6JSI - chains F and D of the 9 polymer chains in the assembly; structure by electron microscopy, 4.70 A resolution (low resolution: residue-level contacts below are approximate; hydrogen-bond / salt-bridge calls are withheld).

# Chain F
Protein: Fatty acid synthase subunit beta
From: Saccharomyces cerevisiae
Sequence (2051 residues; each row starts with the number of its first residue; X marks 1041 residues of unknown identity (built as UNK)):
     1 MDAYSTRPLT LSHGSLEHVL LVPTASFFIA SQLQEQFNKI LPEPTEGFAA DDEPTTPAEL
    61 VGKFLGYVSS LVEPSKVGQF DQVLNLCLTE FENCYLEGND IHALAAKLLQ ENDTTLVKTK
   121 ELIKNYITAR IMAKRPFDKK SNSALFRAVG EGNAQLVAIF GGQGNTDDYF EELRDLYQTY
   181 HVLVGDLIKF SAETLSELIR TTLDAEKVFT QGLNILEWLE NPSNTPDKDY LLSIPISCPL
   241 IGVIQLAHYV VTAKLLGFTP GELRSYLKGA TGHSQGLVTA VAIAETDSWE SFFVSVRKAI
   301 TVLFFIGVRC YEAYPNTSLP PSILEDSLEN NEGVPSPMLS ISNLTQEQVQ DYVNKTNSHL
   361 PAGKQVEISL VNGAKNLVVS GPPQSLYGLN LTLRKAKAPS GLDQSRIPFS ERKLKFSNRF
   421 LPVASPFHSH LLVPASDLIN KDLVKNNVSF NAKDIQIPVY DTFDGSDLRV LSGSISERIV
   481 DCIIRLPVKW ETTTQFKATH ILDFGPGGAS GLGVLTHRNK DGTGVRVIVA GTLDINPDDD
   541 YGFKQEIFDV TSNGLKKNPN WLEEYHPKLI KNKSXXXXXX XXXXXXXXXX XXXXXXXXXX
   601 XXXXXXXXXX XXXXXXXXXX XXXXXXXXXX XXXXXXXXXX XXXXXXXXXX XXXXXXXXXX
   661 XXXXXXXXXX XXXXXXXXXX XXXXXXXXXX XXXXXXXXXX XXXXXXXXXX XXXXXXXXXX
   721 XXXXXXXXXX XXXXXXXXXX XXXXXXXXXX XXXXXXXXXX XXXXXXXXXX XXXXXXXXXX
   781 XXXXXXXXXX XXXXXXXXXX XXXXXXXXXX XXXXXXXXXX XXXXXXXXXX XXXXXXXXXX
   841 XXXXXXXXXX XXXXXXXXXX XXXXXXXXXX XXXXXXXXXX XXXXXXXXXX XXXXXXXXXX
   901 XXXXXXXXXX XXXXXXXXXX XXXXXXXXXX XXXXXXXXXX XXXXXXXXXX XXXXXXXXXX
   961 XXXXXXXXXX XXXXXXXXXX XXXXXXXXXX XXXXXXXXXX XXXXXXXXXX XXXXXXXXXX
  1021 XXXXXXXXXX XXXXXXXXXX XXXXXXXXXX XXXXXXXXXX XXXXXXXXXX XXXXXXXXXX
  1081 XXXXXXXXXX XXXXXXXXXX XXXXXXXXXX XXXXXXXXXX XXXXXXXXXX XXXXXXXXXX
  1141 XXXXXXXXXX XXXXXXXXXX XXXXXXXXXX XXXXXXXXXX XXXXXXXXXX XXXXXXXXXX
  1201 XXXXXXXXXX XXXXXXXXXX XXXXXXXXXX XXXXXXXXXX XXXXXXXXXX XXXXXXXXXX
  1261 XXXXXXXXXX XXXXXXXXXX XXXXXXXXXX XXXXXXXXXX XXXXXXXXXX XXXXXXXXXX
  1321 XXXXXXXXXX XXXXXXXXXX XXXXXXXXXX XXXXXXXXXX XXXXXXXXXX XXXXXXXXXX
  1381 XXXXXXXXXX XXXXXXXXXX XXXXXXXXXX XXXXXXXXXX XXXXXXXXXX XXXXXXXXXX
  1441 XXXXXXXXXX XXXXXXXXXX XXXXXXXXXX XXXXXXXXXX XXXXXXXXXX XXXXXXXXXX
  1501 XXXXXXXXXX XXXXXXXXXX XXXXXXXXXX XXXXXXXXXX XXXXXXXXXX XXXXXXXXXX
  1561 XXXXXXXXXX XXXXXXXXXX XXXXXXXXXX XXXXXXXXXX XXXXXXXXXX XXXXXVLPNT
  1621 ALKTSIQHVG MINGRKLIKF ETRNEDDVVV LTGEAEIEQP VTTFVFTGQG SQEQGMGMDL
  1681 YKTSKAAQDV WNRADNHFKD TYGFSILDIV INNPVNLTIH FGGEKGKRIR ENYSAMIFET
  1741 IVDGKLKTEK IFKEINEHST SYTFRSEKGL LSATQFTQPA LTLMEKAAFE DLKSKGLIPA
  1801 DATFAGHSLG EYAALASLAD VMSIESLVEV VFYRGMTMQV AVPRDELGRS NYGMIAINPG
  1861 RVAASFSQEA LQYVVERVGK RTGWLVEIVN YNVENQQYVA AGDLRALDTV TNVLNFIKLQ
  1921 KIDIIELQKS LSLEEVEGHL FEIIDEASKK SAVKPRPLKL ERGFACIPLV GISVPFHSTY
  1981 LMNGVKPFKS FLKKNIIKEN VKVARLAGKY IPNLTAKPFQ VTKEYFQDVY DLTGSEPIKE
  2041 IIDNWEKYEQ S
Not modelled in the structure: 137-154, 575-582, 1000-1075, 1571-1615

# Chain D
Protein: Fatty acid synthase subunit alpha
From: Saccharomyces cerevisiae
Sequence (1887 residues; each row starts with the number of its first residue; X marks 887 residues of unknown identity (built as UNK)):
     1 XXXXXXXXXX XXXXXXXXXX XXXXXXXXXX XXXXXXXXXX XXXXXXXXXX XXXXXXXXXX
    61 XXXXXXXXXX XXXXXXXXXX XXXXXXXXXX XXXXXXXXXX XXXXXXXXXX XXXXXXXXXX
   121 XXXXXXXXXX XXXXXXXXXX XXXXXXXXXX XXXXXXXXXX XXXXXXXXXX XXXXXXXXXX
   181 XXXXXXXXXX XXXXXXXXXX XXXXXXXXXX XXXXXXXXXX XXXXXXXXXX XXXXXXXXXX
   241 XXXXXXXXXX XXXXXXXXXX XXXXXXXXXX XXXXXXXXXX XXXXXXXXXX XXXXXXXXXX
   301 XXXXXXXXXX XXXXXXXXXX XXXXXXXXXX XXXXXXXXXX XXXXXXXXXX XXXXXXXXXX
   361 XXXXXXXXXX XXXXXXXXXX XXXXXXXXXX XXXXXXXXXX XXXXXXXXXX XXXXXXXXXX
   421 XXXXXXXXXX XXXXXXXXXX XXXXXXXXXX XXXXXXXXXX XXXXXXXXXX XXXXXXXXXX
   481 XXXXXXXXXX XXXXXXXXXX XXXXXXXXXX XXXXXXXXXR KLSQYVQEMA LGGPITKESQ
   541 PTIEEDLTRV YKAISAQADK QDISSSTRVE FEKLYSDLMK FLESSKEIDP SQTTQLAGMD
   601 VEDALDKDST KEVASLPNKS TISKTVSSTI PRETIPFLHL RKKTPAGDWK YDRQLSSLFL
   661 DGLEKAAFNG VTFKDKYVLI TGAGKGSIGA EVLQGLLQGG AKVVVTTSRF SKQVTDYYQS
   721 IYAKYGAKGS TLIVVPFNQG SKQDVEALIE FIYDTEKNGG LGWDLDAIIP FAAIPEQGIE
   781 LEHIDSKSEF AHRIMLTNIL RMMGCVKKQK SARGIETRPA QVILPMSPNH GTFGGDGMYS
   841 ESKLSLETLF NRWHSESWAN QLTVCGAIIG WTRGTGLMSA NNIIAEGIEK MGVRTFSQKE
   901 MAFNLLGLLT PEVVELCQKS PVMADLNGGL QFVPELKEFT AKLRKELVET SEVRKAVSIE
   961 TALEHKVVNG NSADAAYAQV EIQPRANIQL DFPELKPYKQ VKQIAPAELE GLLDLERVIV
  1021 VTGFAEVGPW GSARTRWEME AFGEFSLEGC VEMAWIMGFI SYHNGNLKGR PYTGWVDSKT
  1081 KEPVDDKDVK AKYETSILEH SGIRLIEPEL FNGYNPEKKE MIQEVIVEED LEPFEASKET
  1141 AEQFKHQHGD KVDIFEIPET GEYSVKLLKG ATLYIPKALR FDRLVAGQIP TGWNAKTYGI
  1201 SDDIISQVDP ITLFVLVSVV EAFIASGITD PYEMYKYVHV SEVGNCSGSG MGGVSALRGM
  1261 FKDRFKDEPV QNDILQESFI NTMSAWVNML LISSSGPIKT PVGACATSVE SVDIGVETIL
  1321 SGKARICIVG GYDDFQEEGS FEFGNMKATS NTLEEFEHGR TPAEMSRPAT TTRNGFMEAQ
  1381 GAGIQIIMQA DLALKMGVPI YGIVAMAATA TDKIGRSVPA PGKGILTTAR EHHSSVKYAS
  1441 PNLNMKYRKR QLVTREAQIK DWVENELEAL KLEAEEIPSE DQNEFLLERT REIHNEAESQ
  1501 LRAAQQQWGN DFYKRDPRIX XXXXXXXXXX XXXXXXXXXX XXXXXXXXXX XXXXXXXXXX
  1561 XXXXXXXXXX XXXXXXXXXX XXXXXXXXXX XXXXXXXXXX XXXXXXXXXX XXXXXXXXXX
  1621 XXXXXXXXXX XXXXXXXXXX XXXXXXXXXX XXXXXXXXXX XXXXXXXXXX XXXXXXXXXX
  1681 XXXXXXXXXX XXXXXXXXXX XXXXXXXXXX XXXXXXXXXX XXXXXXXXXX XXXXXXXXXX
  1741 XXXXXXXXXX XXXXXXXXXX XXXXXXXXXX XXXXXXXXXX XXXXXXXXXX XXXXXXXXXX
  1801 XXXXXXXXXX XXXXXXXXXX XXXXXXXXXX XXXXXXXXXX XXXXXXXXXX XXXXXXXXXX
  1861 XXXXXXXXXX XXXXXXXXXX XXXXXXX
Not modelled in the structure: 1-10, 76-136, 306-359, 421-519, 971-1014, 1443-1513, 1520-1746

# How chain F and chain D interact
Chain F residues in contact with chain D, 18 residues: Val-1661, Thr-1662, Thr-1663, Phe-1664, Val-1665, Phe-1666, Thr-1667, Ser-1671, Met-1784, Glu-1785, Leu-1792, Leu-1797, Trp-1884, Leu-1885, Val-1886, Glu-1887, Leu-1992, Lys-1993
Chain D residues in contact with chain F, 8 residues: Val-953, Glu-964, Val-967, Val-968, Asn-969, Asn-1066, Thr-1073, Trp-1075

# Overview
The interface between chain F and chain D involves 18 residues on one side and 8 on the other.
Chain F is Fatty acid synthase subunit beta and chain D is Fatty acid synthase subunit alpha, both from
Saccharomyces cerevisiae; the structure, Co-purified Fatty Acid Synthase, was determined by electron
microscopy together with 6JSH from the same study.
